PDB entry 3IVZ | X-ray diffraction, 1.57 A resolution | chains A and B

Chain A (and B):
Protein: Nitrilase
Organism: Pyrococcus abyssi
Notes: EC 3.5.1.6; chain B of this document is another copy of the same molecule, construct and numbering; everything in this record applies to it too
UniProt: Q9UYV8 (Q9UYV8_PYRAB); residue numbers follow UniProt; this construct covers 1-262
Sequence (262 residues; row label = number of the first residue in the row):
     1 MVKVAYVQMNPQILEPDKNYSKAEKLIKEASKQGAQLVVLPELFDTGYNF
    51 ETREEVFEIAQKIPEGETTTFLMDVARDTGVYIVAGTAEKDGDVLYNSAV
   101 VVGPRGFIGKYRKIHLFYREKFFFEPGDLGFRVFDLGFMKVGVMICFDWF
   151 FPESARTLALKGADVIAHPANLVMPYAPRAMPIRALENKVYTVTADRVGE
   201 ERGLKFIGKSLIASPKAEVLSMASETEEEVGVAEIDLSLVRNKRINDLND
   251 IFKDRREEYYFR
Unresolved in the structure: 1
Modified positions: Cys146 (s-oxy cysteine; CSX)
Bound ions: Mg2+ near Met222 (its only coordinating residue here)
Curated features (UniProtKB/Swiss-Prot):
  - active site: Glu42 (Proton acceptor), Lys113 (Proton donor), Cys146 (Nucleophile)
  - binding site (substrate): Val173, Met174
Reported in the primary citation:
  - self-association interface (contacts with another copy of this molecule); pairs are residue here / residue on that copy: Lys161-Arg262
  - contacts within the chain: Glu42-Lys113, Lys113-Glu120, Pro175-Pro178, Pro178-Pro182
  - Mg2+ coordination: Met222
  - Mg2+ coordination through a water molecule: Glu229, Glu258
  - catalytic residues: Glu42, Cys146, Phe147
  - catalytic residues: Lys113, Glu120 (proposed by the authors, not directly observed)

Chain A / chain B interface:
Pairs across the interface - 102 pairs, chain A then chain B:
  Ile114(A) - Arg256(B)  hydrogen bond (backbone-side chain)
  Ile114(A) - Tyr259(B)  hydrophobic
  His115(A) - Asp254(B)
  His115(A) - Tyr260(B)  hydrogen bond
  Leu116(A) - Asn249(B)
  Phe117(A) - Asn246(B)
  Phe117(A) - Asn249(B)
  Tyr118(A) - Asn246(B)
  Tyr118(A) - Leu248(B)
  Tyr118(A) - Asn249(B)  hydrogen bond (backbone-side chain)
  Lys121(A) - Leu248(B)  hydrogen bond (side chain-backbone)
  Lys121(A) - Asn249(B)
  Lys121(A) - Asp254(B)  salt bridge
  Pro126(A) - Arg256(B)
  Gly127(A) - Arg256(B)  hydrogen bond (backbone-side chain)
  Gly127(A) - Tyr259(B)
  Asp128(A) - Tyr259(B)
  Gly130(A) - Tyr259(B)
  Phe131(A) - Tyr259(B)
  Phe147(A) - Ile245(B)  hydrophobic
  Phe147(A) - Asn249(B)
  Phe150(A) - Leu186(B)
  Phe150(A) - Glu187(B)
  Phe150(A) - Ile251(B)  hydrophobic
  Phe151(A) - Arg156(B)
  Phe151(A) - Ile251(B)
  Phe151(A) - Asp254(B)
  Phe151(A) - Arg255(B)
  Phe151(A) - Tyr260(B)
  Pro152(A) - Pro152(B)  hydrophobic
  Pro152(A) - Arg156(B)
  Pro152(A) - Glu187(B)
  Glu153(A) - Arg156(B)  salt bridge
  Glu153(A) - Arg255(B)  salt bridge
  Glu153(A) - Tyr260(B)
  Arg156(A) - Phe151(B)
  Arg156(A) - Pro152(B)
  Arg156(A) - Glu153(B)  salt bridge
  Arg156(A) - Phe261(B)
  Thr157(A) - Tyr259(B)
  Thr157(A) - Tyr260(B)
  Thr157(A) - Phe261(B)  hydrogen bond (side chain-backbone)
  Thr157(A) - Arg262(B)
  Lys161(A) - Arg262(B)  hydrogen bond (side chain-backbone)
  Tyr176(A) - Leu186(B)  hydrophobic
  Tyr176(A) - Lys216(B)
  Arg179(A) - Ile183(B)
  Arg179(A) - Ala217(B)  hydrogen bond (side chain-backbone)
  Ala180(A) - Ile183(B)  hydrophobic
  Ile183(A) - Ala180(B)  hydrophobic
  Ile183(A) - Ile183(B)  hydrophobic
  Arg184(A) - Glu187(B)  salt bridge
  Leu186(A) - Trp149(B)  hydrophobic
  Leu186(A) - Phe150(B)
  Leu186(A) - Tyr176(B)  hydrophobic
  Glu187(A) - Phe150(B)
  Glu187(A) - Pro152(B)
  Glu187(A) - Arg184(B)  salt bridge
  Lys216(A) - Tyr176(B)
  Ala217(A) - Arg179(B)  hydrogen bond (backbone-side chain)
  Ile245(A) - Phe147(B)  hydrophobic
  Asn246(A) - Phe117(B)
  Asn246(A) - Tyr118(B)
  Asp247(A) - Tyr118(B)
  Leu248(A) - Tyr118(B)
  Leu248(A) - Arg119(B)
  Leu248(A) - Lys121(B)  hydrogen bond (backbone-side chain)
  Leu248(A) - Phe122(B)  hydrophobic
  Asn249(A) - Leu116(B)  hydrogen bond (side chain-backbone)
  Asn249(A) - Phe117(B)
  Asn249(A) - Tyr118(B)  hydrogen bond (side chain-backbone)
  Asn249(A) - Lys121(B)
  Ile251(A) - Phe150(B)  hydrophobic
  Ile251(A) - Phe151(B)
  Asp254(A) - His115(B)
  Asp254(A) - Lys121(B)  salt bridge
  Asp254(A) - Phe151(B)
  Arg255(A) - Phe151(B)
  Arg255(A) - Glu153(B)  salt bridge
  Arg255(A) - Phe261(B)
  Arg256(A) - Ile114(B)  hydrogen bond (side chain-backbone)
  Arg256(A) - Pro126(B)
  Arg256(A) - Gly127(B)  hydrogen bond (side chain-backbone)
  Glu257(A) - Phe261(B)
  Tyr259(A) - Ile114(B)  hydrophobic
  Tyr259(A) - Gly127(B)  hydrogen bond (side chain-backbone)
  Tyr259(A) - Asp128(B)
  Tyr259(A) - Gly130(B)
  Tyr259(A) - Phe131(B)
  Tyr259(A) - Thr157(B)
  Tyr260(A) - His115(B)  hydrogen bond
  Tyr260(A) - Phe151(B)
  Tyr260(A) - Glu153(B)
  Tyr260(A) - Thr157(B)
  Phe261(A) - Glu153(B)
  Phe261(A) - Arg156(B)
  Phe261(A) - Thr157(B)  hydrogen bond (backbone-side chain)
  Phe261(A) - Leu160(B)  hydrophobic
  Phe261(A) - Arg255(B)
  Phe261(A) - Phe261(B)  hydrophobic
  Arg262(A) - Thr157(B)
  Arg262(A) - Lys161(B)
Other interface residues (no listed pair), chain A (46 interface residues in all): Arg119, Phe122, Trp149, Leu160
Other interface residues (no listed pair), chain B (46 interface residues in all): Pro182, Glu257

Summary:
Chain A and chain B each contribute 46 residues to their interface; the contacts include 17 hydrogen bonds and
8 salt bridges. Among the polar pairs are Lys121(A)-Asp254(B), Glu153(A)-Arg156(B) and Glu153(A)-Arg255(B).
From the paper: catalytic residues Glu42(A), Cys146(A) and Phe147(A) among others; water-mediated Mg2+
coordination by Glu229(A) and Glu258(A).
Both chains are Nitrilase (Pyrococcus abyssi). Entry 3IVZ (Crystal structure of hyperthermophilic nitrilase)
was determined by X-ray diffraction together with 3KI8 and 3IW3 from the same study.
